5TXP - chains A and T of the 4 polymer chains in the assembly; structure by X-ray diffraction, 2.70 A resolution.

# Chain A
Molecule: HIV-1 reverse transcriptase P51 subunit
Source organism: Human immunodeficiency virus type 1 group M subtype B (isolate BH10)
Notes: EC 2.7.7.49, 2.7.7.7
UniProt: P03366 (POL_HV1B1); residues 1-554 here correspond to UniProt positions 600-1153 (UniProt number = residue number + 599)
Amino-acid sequence (556 residues; each row starts with the number of its first residue; numbers below 1 keep their minus sign (Met-1 is residue -1)):
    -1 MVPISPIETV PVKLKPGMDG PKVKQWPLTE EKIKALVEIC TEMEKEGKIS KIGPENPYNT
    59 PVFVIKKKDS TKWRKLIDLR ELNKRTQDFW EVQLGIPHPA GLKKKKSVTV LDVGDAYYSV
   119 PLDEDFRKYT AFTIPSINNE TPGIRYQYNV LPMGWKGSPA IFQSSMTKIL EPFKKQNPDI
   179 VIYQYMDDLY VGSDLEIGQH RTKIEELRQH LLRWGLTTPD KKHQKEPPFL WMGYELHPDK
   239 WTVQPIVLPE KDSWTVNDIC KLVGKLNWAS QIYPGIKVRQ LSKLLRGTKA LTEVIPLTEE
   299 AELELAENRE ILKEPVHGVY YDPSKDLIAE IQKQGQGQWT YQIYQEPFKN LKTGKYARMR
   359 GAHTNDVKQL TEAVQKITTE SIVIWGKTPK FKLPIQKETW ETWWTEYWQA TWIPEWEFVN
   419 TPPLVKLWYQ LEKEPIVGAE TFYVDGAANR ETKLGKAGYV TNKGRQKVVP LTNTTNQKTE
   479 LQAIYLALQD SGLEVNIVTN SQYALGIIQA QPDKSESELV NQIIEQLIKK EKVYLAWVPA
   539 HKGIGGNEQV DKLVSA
Differences from the reference sequence: initiating methionine (-1); expression tag (0); engineered mutation Val62 (Ala661 in P03366), Ile75 (Val674 in P03366), Leu77 (Phe676 in P03366), Tyr116 (Phe715 in P03366), Met151 (Gln750 in P03366), Cys258 (Gln857 in P03366), Ser280 (Cys879 in P03366), Asn498 (Asp1097 in P03366)
Curated features (UniProtKB/Swiss-Prot):
  - region: Phe227 to His235 (RT 'primer grip')
  - motif: Trp398 to Trp414 (Tryptophan repeat motif)
  - binding site (Mg(2+)): Asp110, Asp185, Asp186, Asp443, Glu478, Asp549
  - site: Trp401 (Essential for RT p66/p51 heterodimerization), Trp414 (Essential for RT p66/p51 heterodimerization), Phe440, Tyr441 (Cleavage)
Ion coordination: Mg2+ site 1: Asp110, Val111, Asp185; Mg2+ site 2 near Asp443 (its only coordinating residue here)
Residues lining bound ligands: 2',3'-dideoxyadenosine triphosphate (DDS): Ile63, Lys65, Arg72, Leu74, Asp110, Val111, Gly112, Asp113, Ala114, Tyr115, Met151, Met184, Asp185, Lys220
What the authors report for this chain:
  - mutagenesis - Q151M: decreased catalytic activity (citing earlier work)
  - mutagenesis - D498N: unchanged catalytic activity (citing earlier work)

# Chain T
Molecule: 27-nt DNA strand
Sequence (27 nucleotides; each row starts with the number of its first residue):
   701 ATGGTCGGCG CCCGAACAGG GACTGTG
Unresolved in the structure: 701, 726-727

# Chain A / chain T interface
Contacting residue pairs (48; chain A residue first):
  Trp24(A) - DG703(T)  base contact
  Pro25(A) - DT702(T)  base contact
  Leu26(A) - DT702(T)  base contact
  Glu29(A) - DT702(T)  phosphate contact
  Lys30(A) - DT702(T)  hydrogen bond to the phosphate
  Phe61(A) - DG704(T)  base contact
  Phe61(A) - DT705(T)  sugar contact
  Val62(A) - DG704(T)  base contact
  Ile63(A) - DG704(T)  base contact
  Ile63(A) - DT705(T)  base contact
  Leu74(A) - DT705(T)  base contact
  Asp76(A) - DT705(T)  sugar contact
  Arg78(A) - DG704(T)  phosphate contact
  Arg78(A) - DT705(T)  salt bridge to the phosphate
  Arg78(A) - DC706(T)  phosphate contact
  Asn81(A) - DC706(T)  sugar contact
  Glu89(A) - DG707(T)  phosphate contact
  Glu89(A) - DG708(T)  phosphate contact
  Gln91(A) - DG708(T)  sugar contact
  Leu92(A) - DC709(T)  sugar contact
  Gly93(A) - DC709(T)  sugar contact
  Ile94(A) - DG708(T)  base contact
  Ile94(A) - DC709(T)  sugar contact
  Gly152(A) - DT705(T)  hydrogen bond to the base
  Gly152(A) - DC706(T)  sugar contact
  Trp153(A) - DC706(T)  sugar contact
  Lys154(A) - DC706(T)  phosphate contact
  Lys154(A) - DG707(T)  phosphate contact
  Pro157(A) - DG707(T)  sugar contact
  Tyr183(A) - DG707(T)  hydrogen bond to the base
  Tyr183(A) - DG708(T)  base contact
  Asn265(A) - DC711(T)  sugar contact
  Asn265(A) - DC712(T)  phosphate contact
  Ser280(A) - DC712(T)  phosphate contact
  Ser280(A) - DC713(T)  phosphate contact
  Arg284(A) - DC713(T)  salt bridge to the phosphate
  Arg284(A) - DG714(T)  phosphate contact
  Gly285(A) - DC713(T)  phosphate contact
  Gly285(A) - DG714(T)  phosphate contact
  Lys353(A) - DC712(T)  salt bridge to the phosphate
  Ala355(A) - DC712(T)  phosphate contact
  Lys374(A) - DC711(T)  salt bridge to the phosphate
  Arg448(A) - DA722(T)  base contact
  Arg448(A) - DC723(T)  hydrogen bond to the base
  Asn474(A) - DC723(T)  sugar contact
  Gln500(A) - DG721(T)  phosphate contact
  Gln500(A) - DA722(T)  hydrogen bond to the phosphate
  His539(A) - DC723(T)  phosphate contact
Also at the interface, not in a pair above, chain A (40 interface residues in all): Thr27, Tyr115, Met151, Lys281, Leu283, Arg356, Glu478
Also at the interface, not in a pair above, chain T (16 interface residues in all): DT724

# Summary
The interface between chain A and chain T involves 40 residues on one side and 16 on the other, with 5
hydrogen bonds and 4 salt bridges. Polar pairs include Gly152(A)-DT705(T), Tyr183(A)-DG707(T) and
Arg448(A)-DC723(T). The paper reports that Q151M of chain A reduces catalytic activity; D498N of chain A
leaves catalytic activity unchanged.
Here chain A is HIV-1 reverse transcriptase P51 subunit (Human immunodeficiency virus type 1 group M subtype B
(isolate BH10)) and chain T is a 27-nt DNA strand. Entry 5TXP (STRUCTURE OF Q151M complex (A62V, V75I, F77L,
F116Y, Q151M) mutant HIV-1 REVERSE TRANSCRIPTASE (RT) TERNARY COMPLEX ...) was determined by X-ray diffraction
(same publication as 5TXL, 5TXM, 5TXN and 5TXO).
